Entry 6XRT (electron microscopy, 3.90 A resolution); this record covers chains G and B of the 8 polymer chains in the assembly.

[Chain G]
Name: Envelope glycoprotein gp160
From: Human immunodeficiency virus 1
Reference sequence: Q2N0S6 (Q2N0S6_9HIV1); the construct lacks a stretch of the UniProt sequence and is renumbered around it, so the offset changes along the chain: 31-141 = UniProt 30-140; 150-185 = UniProt 141-176; 189-309 = UniProt 188-308; 312-321 = UniProt 309-318; 2 more segments
Sequence (476 residues; numbered 31 to 508 plus 12 insertion-coded residues; 14 numbers in that range are skipped by the numbering (no residue carries them; nothing is unmodelled there); the number before each row is that of its first residue; a row labelled like 185A-185K holds insertion residues (185A, then the next letters in order)):
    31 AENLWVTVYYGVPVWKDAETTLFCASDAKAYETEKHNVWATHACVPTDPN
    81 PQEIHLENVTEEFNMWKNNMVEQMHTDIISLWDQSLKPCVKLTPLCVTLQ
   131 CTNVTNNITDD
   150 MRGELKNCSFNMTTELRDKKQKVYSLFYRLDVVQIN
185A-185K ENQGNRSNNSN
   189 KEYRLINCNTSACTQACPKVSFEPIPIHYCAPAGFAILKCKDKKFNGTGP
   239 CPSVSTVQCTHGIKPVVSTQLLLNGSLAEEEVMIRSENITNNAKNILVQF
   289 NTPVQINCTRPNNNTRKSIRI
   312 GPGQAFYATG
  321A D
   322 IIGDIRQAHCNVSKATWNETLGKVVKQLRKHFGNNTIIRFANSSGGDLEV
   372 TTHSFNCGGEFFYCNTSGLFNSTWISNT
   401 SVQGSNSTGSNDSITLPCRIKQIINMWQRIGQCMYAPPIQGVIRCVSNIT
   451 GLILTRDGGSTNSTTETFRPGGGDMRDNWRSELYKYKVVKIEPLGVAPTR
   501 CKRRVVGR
Disordered / not traced: 31, 60-64, 185A-185K, 401-411, 507-508
Differences from the reference sequence: conflict Cys201 (Ile200 in Q2N0S6), Asn332 (Thr330 in Q2N0S6), Cys433 (Ala430 in Q2N0S6), Cys501 (Ala498 in Q2N0S6)
Disulfide bonds: Cys54-Cys74, Cys119-Cys205, Cys126-Cys196, Cys131-Cys157, Cys201-Cys433, Cys218-Cys247, Cys228-Cys239, Cys296-Cys331, Cys378-Cys445, Cys385-Cys418
Glycans and other covalent adducts: N-acetylglucosamine (NAG) linked to Asn88, Asn133, Asn156, Asn197, Asn234, Asn262, Asn276, Asn295, Asn301, Asn332, Asn339, Asn355, Asn363, Asn386, Asn392, Asn448; glycan linked to Asn160
What the authors report for this chain:
  - post-translational modification sites: Asn160
  - mutagenesis - R166G (>100-fold), R166K (5-fold), R166S (>100-fold), R166T (>100-fold): decreased binding to mature rhesus bNAb mAbs

[Chain B]
Name: HIV-1 Envelope Glycoprotein BG505 SOSIP.664 gp41
From: Human immunodeficiency virus 1
Reference sequence: Q2N0S6 (Q2N0S6_9HIV1); residues 512-664 here correspond to UniProt positions 509-661 (UniProt number = residue number - 3)
Sequence (153 residues; numbered 512 to 664; the number before each row is that of its first residue):
   512 AVGIGAVFLGFLGAAGSTMGAASMTLTVQARNLLSGIVQQQSNLLRAPEA
   562 QQHLLKLTVWGIKQLQARVLAVERYLRDQQLLGIWGCSGKLICCTNVPWN
   612 SSWSNRNLSEIWDNMTWLQWDKEISNYTQIIYGLLEESQNQQEKNEQDLL
   662 ALD
Disordered / not traced: 512-519, 547-567
Differences from the reference sequence: engineered mutation Pro559 (Ile556 in Q2N0S6), Cys605 (Thr602 in Q2N0S6)
Disulfide bonds: Cys598-Cys604
Glycans and other covalent adducts: N-acetylglucosamine (NAG) linked to Asn611, Asn637

[How chain G and chain B interact]
Pairs across the interface - 90 pairs, chain G then chain B:
  Leu34(G) with Trp610(B), hydrogen bond (backbone-backbone); Leu619(B), hydrophobic
  Trp35(G) with Asn607(B); Val608(B); Pro609(B); Trp610(B)
  Val36(G) with Thr606(B); Val608(B), hydrogen bond (backbone-backbone); Trp610(B), hydrophobic; Ile642(B), hydrophobic
  Thr37(G) with Cys604(B), hydrogen bond (side chain-backbone); Cys605(B)
  Val38(G) with Leu593(B), hydrophobic; Trp596(B), hydrophobic; Leu602(B); Cys604(B), hydrogen bond (backbone-backbone); Thr606(B)
  Tyr39(G) with Leu602(B); Ile603(B), hydrophobic; Trp623(B); Trp628(B), hydrophobic
  Tyr40(G) with Leu537(B); Leu544(B); Tyr586(B); Asp589(B); Leu602(B)
  Gly41(G) with Leu537(B); Gln540(B)
  Val42(G) with Trp628(B), hydrophobic
  Pro43(G) with Leu523(B), hydrophobic; Ala526(B), hydrophobic; Gln540(B); Trp628(B); Leu629(B)
  Val44(G) with Trp628(B); Leu629(B), hydrophobic; Asp632(B)
  Trp45(G) with Ala526(B), hydrophobic; Leu629(B), hydrophobic
  Thr51(G) with Lys574(B)
  Leu52(G) with Lys574(B), hydrogen bond (backbone-side chain)
  Phe53(G) with Trp571(B); Gln575(B); Ala578(B), hydrophobic
  Cys54(G) with Trp571(B), hydrophobic
  Trp69(G) with Trp571(B)
  Thr71(G) with Trp571(B)
  Ala73(G) with Thr569(B); Trp571(B)
  Ile84(G) with Phe522(B)
  Leu86(G) with Leu523(B)
  Glu87(G) with Gly527(B)
  Asn88(G) with Gly527(B)
  Gln103(G) with Lys574(B)
  Ser110(G) with Val570(B)
  Leu111(G) with Val570(B), hydrophobic; Trp571(B), hydrophobic
  Gln114(G) with Leu568(B); Thr569(B); Val570(B)
  Ala221(G) with Leu544(B); Leu545(B); Ser546(B); Ala582(B)
  Gly222(G) with Asn543(B); Leu544(B)
  Phe223(G) with Arg585(B)
  Thr244(G) with Phe522(B)
  Lys490(G) with Arg585(B)
  Ile491(G) with Arg585(B)
  Pro493(G) with Leu544(B), hydrophobic; Asp589(B)
  Leu494(G) with Leu592(B), hydrophobic; Tyr643(B)
  Val496(G) with Trp628(B); Trp631(B), hydrogen bond (backbone-side chain); Ile635(B), hydrophobic; Ile642(B), hydrophobic
  Pro498(G) with Trp610(B), hydrophobic; Leu619(B); Ile622(B), hydrophobic
  Thr499(G) with Trp623(B)
  Cys501(G) with Cys605(B), disulfide; Thr606(B), hydrogen bond (side chain-backbone)
  Arg503(G) with Cys605(B), hydrogen bond (side chain-backbone); Thr606(B), hydrogen bond; Asn607(B); Gln650(B); Gln653(B), hydrogen bond
  Val505(G) with Glu657(B)
Interface residues without a listed pair, chain G (51 interface residues in all): Thr50, Val89, Glu91, Asp107, Ile215, Pro220, Ala224, Gly495, Ala497, Lys502
Interface residues without a listed pair, chain B (51 interface residues in all): Gly524, Ala525, Ala541, Leu581, Gln590
Disulfides between the chains: Cys501(G)-Cys605(B)

[Overview]
The chain G/chain B interface involves 51 residues from each chain; the contacts include 1 disulfide bond and
10 hydrogen bonds. Polar pairs include Thr37(G)-Cys604(B), Leu52(G)-Lys574(B) and Val496(G)-Trp631(B). The
paper reports that R166G, R166K and R166S of chain G, among others, reduce binding to mature rhesus bNAb mAbs;
a modification site at Asn160(G).
Chain G is Envelope glycoprotein gp160 and chain B is HIV-1 Envelope Glycoprotein BG505 SOSIP.664 gp41, both
from Human immunodeficiency virus 1; the structure, Cryo-EM structure of SHIV-elicited RHA1.V2.01 in complex
with HIV-1 Env BG505 DS-SOSIP.664, was determined by electron microscopy (same publication as 6XCJ).
